PDB entry 2Y26 | X-ray diffraction, 2.70 A resolution | chains E and M of the 20 polymer chains in the assembly

[Chain E (and M)]
Molecule: Coat protein
Organism: Grapevine fanleaf virus
Notes: chain M of this document is another copy of the same molecule, construct and numbering; everything in this record applies to it too
UniProt: P18474 (POL2_GFLV); residues 1-504 here correspond to UniProt positions 606-1109 (UniProt number = residue number + 605)
Amino-acid sequence (504 residues; each row starts with the number of its first residue):
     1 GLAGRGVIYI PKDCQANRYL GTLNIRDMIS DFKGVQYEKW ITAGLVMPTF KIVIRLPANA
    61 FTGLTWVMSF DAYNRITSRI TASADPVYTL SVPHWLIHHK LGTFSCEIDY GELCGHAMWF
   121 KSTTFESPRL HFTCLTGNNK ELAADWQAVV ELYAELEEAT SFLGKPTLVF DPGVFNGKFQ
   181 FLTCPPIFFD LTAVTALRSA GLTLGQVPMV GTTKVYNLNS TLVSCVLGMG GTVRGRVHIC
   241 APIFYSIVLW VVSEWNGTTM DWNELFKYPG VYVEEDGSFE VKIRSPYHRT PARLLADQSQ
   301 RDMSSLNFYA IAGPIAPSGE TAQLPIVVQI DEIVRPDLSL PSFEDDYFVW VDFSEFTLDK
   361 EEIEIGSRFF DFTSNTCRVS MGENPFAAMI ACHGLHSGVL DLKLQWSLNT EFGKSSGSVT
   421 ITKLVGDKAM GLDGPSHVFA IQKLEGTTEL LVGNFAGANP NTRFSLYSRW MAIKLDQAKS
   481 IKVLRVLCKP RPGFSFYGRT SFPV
From the paper describing this entry:
  - specificity-determining residues: Phe188, Thr192, Leu197 (proposed by the authors, not directly observed)

[Chain E / chain M interface]
Pairs across the interface (44; chain E residue first):
  Phe61(E) - Phe61(M)  hydrophobic
  Leu191(E) - Ala144(M)
  Val194(E) - Asp145(M)
  Val194(E) - Trp146(M)
  Val194(E) - Gln147(M)
  Thr195(E) - Gln147(M)
  Ile243(E) - Phe61(M)  hydrophobic
  Phe244(E) - Asn59(M)  hydrogen bond (backbone-side chain)
  Phe244(E) - Phe61(M)  hydrophobic
  Ser246(E) - Pro57(M)
  Ser246(E) - Ala58(M)  hydrogen bond (side chain-backbone)
  Ser246(E) - Asn59(M)  hydrogen bond
  Ile247(E) - Pro57(M)
  Val248(E) - Leu56(M)
  Val248(E) - Pro57(M)
  Trp262(E) - Arg5(M)
  Asn263(E) - Arg5(M)
  Asn263(E) - Asp31(M)
  Asn263(E) - Phe32(M)
  Phe266(E) - Leu2(M)
  Phe266(E) - Arg5(M)
  Phe266(E) - Glu151(M)
  Lys267(E) - Phe32(M)  hydrogen bond (side chain-backbone)
  Lys267(E) - Gly34(M)
  Tyr272(E) - Arg55(M)
  Tyr272(E) - Glu151(M)  hydrogen bond
  Tyr272(E) - Tyr153(M)
  Glu274(E) - Arg55(M)  salt bridge
  Glu274(E) - Thr103(M)  hydrogen bond
  Ile311(E) - Gln147(M)
  Ile311(E) - Val149(M)
  Ala312(E) - Arg55(M)
  Ala312(E) - Pro57(M)
  Ala312(E) - Gln147(M)
  Ile315(E) - Pro57(M)  hydrophobic
  Ile315(E) - His99(M)
  Ile315(E) - Trp146(M)  hydrophobic
  Ala316(E) - Leu142(M)
  Ala316(E) - Ala143(M)  hydrogen bond (backbone-backbone)
  Pro317(E) - Ala143(M)
  Ser318(E) - Glu141(M)  hydrogen bond (side chain-backbone)
  Ser318(E) - Leu142(M)
  Ser318(E) - Ala143(M)
  Glu320(E) - Ala143(M)
Other interface residues (no listed pair), chain E (25 interface residues in all): Thr192, Tyr245, Gly313
Other interface residues (no listed pair), chain M (26 interface residues in all): Tyr9, Lys33, Ala148

[Summary]
25 residues of chain E face 26 of chain M across their interface, with 8 hydrogen bonds and 1 salt bridge.
Polar pairs include Glu274(E)-Arg55(M), Phe244(E)-Asn59(M) and Ser246(E)-Ala58(M). The paper reports
specificity determinants Phe188(E), Thr192(E) and Leu197(E).
Chain E and chain M are both Coat protein (Grapevine fanleaf virus); the structure, Transmission defective
mutant of Grapevine Fanleaf virus, was determined by X-ray diffraction (same publication as 4V5T).
